PDB entry 7ZS0 | X-ray diffraction, 1.75 A resolution | chain A

[Chain A]
Protein: Hypothetical (Diheme) protein
Organism: Candidatus Kuenenia
UniProtKB: Q1PZE6 (Q1PZE6_KUEST); residues 1-316 here = UniProt positions 1-316
Amino-acid sequence (316 residues; each row starts with the number of its first residue):
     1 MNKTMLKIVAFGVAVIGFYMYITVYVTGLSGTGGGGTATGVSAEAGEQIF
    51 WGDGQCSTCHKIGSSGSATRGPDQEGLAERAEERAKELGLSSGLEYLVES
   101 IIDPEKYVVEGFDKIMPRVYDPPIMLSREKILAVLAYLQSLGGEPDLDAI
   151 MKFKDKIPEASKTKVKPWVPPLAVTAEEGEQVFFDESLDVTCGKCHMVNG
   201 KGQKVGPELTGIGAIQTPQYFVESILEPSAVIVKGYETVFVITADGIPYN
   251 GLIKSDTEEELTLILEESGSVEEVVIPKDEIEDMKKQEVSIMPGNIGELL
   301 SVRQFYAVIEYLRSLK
Unresolved in the structure: 1-38
Glycans and other covalent adducts: heme c (HEC) linked to C56, C192
Metal / ion sites: heme c Fe site 1: H60, M116; Ca2+ site 1: S91, E95, E272; Ca2+ site 2: P104, Y107 (together with heme c); heme c Fe site 2: H196, M292; Ca2+ site 3: P228, V231 (together with heme c)
Small-molecule neighbours:
  - heme c (HEC), molecule 1: G54, Q55, T58, C59, H60, R70, G71, P72, Q74, L77, R80, R84, Y96, L97, S100, I101, P104, Y107, V108, V109, F112, D113, I115, M116, P117, V119, L126, V134, L138, I215, Q216
  - heme c (HEC), molecule 2: R70, I115, F183, V190, T191, C195, H196, V205, G206, P207, L209, I212, Y220, F221, S224, I225, P228, V231, I232, V233, Y236, L252, E266, V271, S290, I291, M292, P293, I296, L300, V308, L312
From the paper describing this entry:
  - contacts within the chain: E105-R118 (salt bridge)
  - Ca2+ coordination: Y107
  - binding site for heme c: M116, M292

[Overview]
Heme c is covalently linked to C56 and C192. H60 and M116 form the heme c Fe site 1. The Ca2+ site 1 is built
by S91, E95 and E272. From the paper: a binding site for heme c at M116 and M292; Ca2+ coordination by Y107.
Chain A is Hypothetical (Diheme) protein (Candidatus Kuenenia); the structure, Diheme cytochrome c Kustd1711
from Kuenenia stuttgartiensis, was determined by X-ray diffraction (same publication as 9FBK, 7ZS1 and 7ZS2).
